3IZ0 - chains A and E of the 6 polymer chains in the assembly; structure by electron microscopy, 8.60 A resolution (very low resolution: no residue pairs are listed; an interface is given only as per-side residue counts).

[Chain A]
Molecule: alpha tubulin, Chain A from PDB 1JFF
Source organism: Bos taurus
Amino-acid sequence (451 residues; row label = number of the first residue in the row):
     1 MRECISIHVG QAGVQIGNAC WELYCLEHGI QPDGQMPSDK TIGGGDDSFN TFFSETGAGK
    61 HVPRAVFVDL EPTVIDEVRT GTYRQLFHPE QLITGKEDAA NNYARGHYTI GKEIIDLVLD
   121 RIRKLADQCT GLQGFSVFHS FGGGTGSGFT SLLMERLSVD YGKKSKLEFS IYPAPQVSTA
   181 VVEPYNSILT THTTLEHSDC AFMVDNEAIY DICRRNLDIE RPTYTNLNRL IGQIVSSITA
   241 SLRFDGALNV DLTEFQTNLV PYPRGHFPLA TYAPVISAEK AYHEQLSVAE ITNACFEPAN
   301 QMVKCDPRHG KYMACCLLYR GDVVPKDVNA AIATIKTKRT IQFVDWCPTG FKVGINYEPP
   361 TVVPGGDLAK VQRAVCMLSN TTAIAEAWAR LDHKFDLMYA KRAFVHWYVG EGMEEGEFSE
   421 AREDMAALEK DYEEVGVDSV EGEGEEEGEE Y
Unresolved in the structure: 1, 35-60, 440-451
Residues lining bound ligands:
  - GTP (guanosine-5'-triphosphate): G10, Q11, A12, Q15, I16, A99, A100, N101, S140, G142, G143, G144, T145, G146, I171, T179, E183, N206, Y224, L227, N228
  - Zn2+ (ZN): Y282, H283, E284, Q285

[Chain E]
Molecule: NDC80-SPC25 chimera protein, Chain B from PDB 2VE7 (Ndc80 bonsai)
Source organism: Homo sapiens
UniProt: chimeric construct of Q05DQ6, Q9HBM1: residues 80-286 from Q05DQ6 (Q05DQ6_HUMAN) positions 80-286 (same numbers); residues 287-393 from Q9HBM1 positions 118-224 (UniProt number = residue number - 169)
Amino-acid sequence (315 residues; row label = number of the first residue in the row):
    79 MIKDPRPLND KAFIQQCIRQ LCEFLTENGY AHNVSMKSLQ APSVKDFLKI FTFLYGFLCP
   139 SYELPDTKFE EEVPRIFKDL GYPFALSKSS MYTVGAPHTW PHIVAALVWL IDCIKIHTAM
   199 KESSPLFDDG QPWGEETEDG IMHNKLFLDY TIKCYESFMS GADSFDEMNA ELQSKLKDLF
   259 NVDAFKLESL EAKNRALNEQ IARLEQERST ANKANAERLK RLQKSADLYK DRLGLEIRKI
   319 YGEKLQFIFT NIDPKNPESP FMFSLHLNEA RDYEVSDSAP HLEGLAEFQE NVRKTNNFSA
   379 FLANVRKAFT ATVYQ
Unresolved in the structure: 203-210, 269-393
Sequence notes: expression tag (79); conflict Q393 (Asn224 in Q9HBM1)

[Interface between chain A and chain E]
At this resolution (9 A) residue pairs are not listed: 8 residues of chain A and 5 of chain E lie at the interface.
From the paper, about this interface:
  - interface residues, chain E: H176(E)

[Summary]
8 residues of chain A and 5 residues of chain E are in contact. Bound to chain A: Zn2+ and GTP. The paper
reports the interface residue H176(E).
Here chain A is alpha tubulin, Chain A from PDB 1JFF (Bos taurus) and chain E is NDC80-SPC25 chimera protein,
Chain B from PDB 2VE7 (Ndc80 bonsai) (Homo sapiens). Entry 3IZ0 (Human Ndc80 Bonsai Decorated Microtubule) was
determined by electron microscopy.
